PDB entry 7Y6F | electron microscopy, 2.70 A resolution | chains E and F of the 24 polymer chains in the assembly

Chain E (and F):
Protein: Bacterioferritin
Organism: Streptomyces coelicolor
Notes: chain F of this document is another copy of the same molecule, construct and numbering; everything in this record applies to it too
UniProtKB: Q9S2N0 (BFR_STRCO); residues 1-158 here = UniProt positions 1-158
Sequence (158 residues; each row starts with the number of its first residue):
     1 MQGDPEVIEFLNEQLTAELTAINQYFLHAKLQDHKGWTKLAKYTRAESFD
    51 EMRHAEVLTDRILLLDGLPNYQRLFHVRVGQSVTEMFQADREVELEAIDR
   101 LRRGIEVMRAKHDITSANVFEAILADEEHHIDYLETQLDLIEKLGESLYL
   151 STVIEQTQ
Not modelled in the structure: 158
Metal / ion sites: Fe2+: Glu-18, Glu-51, His-54, Glu-127; Fe ion: Glu-51, Glu-94, Glu-127
Small-molecule neighbours: heme (HEM): Leu-19, Ile-22, Phe-26, Phe-49, Met-52, Glu-56, Tyr-71
Curated features (UniProtKB/Swiss-Prot):
  - binding site (Fe cation): Glu-18, Glu-51, His-54, Glu-94, Glu-127, His-130
  - binding site (heme b): Met-52
From the paper describing this entry:
  - binding site for heme: Arg-45, Phe-49, Glu-56
  - Fe ion coordination: His-54
  - mutagenesis - K42A: decreased binding to Fe ion

How chain E and chain F interact:
Residue-residue contacts (26):
  Asn-23(E) / Tyr-71(F)
  Phe-26(E) / Glu-56(F)
  Phe-26(E) / Tyr-71(F)
  Lys-30(E) / Glu-56(F)  salt bridge
  Lys-30(E) / Asp-60(F)  salt bridge
  Lys-30(E) / Leu-63(F)
  Leu-31(E) / Leu-63(F)  hydrophobic
  His-34(E) / Leu-63(F)
  Arg-45(E) / Glu-56(F)  salt bridge
  Glu-56(E) / Lys-30(F)  salt bridge
  Glu-56(E) / Arg-45(F)  salt bridge
  Asp-60(E) / Lys-30(F)  salt bridge
  Leu-63(E) / Lys-30(F)
  Leu-63(E) / Leu-31(F)  hydrophobic
  Leu-63(E) / His-34(F)
  Tyr-71(E) / Asn-23(F)  hydrogen bond (backbone-side chain)
  Tyr-71(E) / Phe-26(F)
  Tyr-71(E) / Leu-27(F)  hydrophobic
  Gln-72(E) / Phe-75(F)  hydrogen bond (side chain-backbone)
  Gln-72(E) / His-76(F)
  Gln-72(E) / Val-77(F)  hydrogen bond (side chain-backbone)
  Leu-74(E) / Gln-72(F)
  Leu-74(E) / Leu-74(F)  hydrophobic
  Phe-75(E) / Gln-72(F)  hydrogen bond (backbone-side chain)
  His-76(E) / Gln-72(F)
  Val-77(E) / Gln-72(F)  hydrogen bond (backbone-side chain)
Interface residues without a listed pair, chain E (19 interface residues in all): Leu-27, Leu-64, Pro-69, Arg-73
Interface residues without a listed pair, chain F (18 interface residues in all): Leu-64, Pro-69

In short:
19 residues of chain E face 18 of chain F across their interface; the contacts include 5 hydrogen bonds and 6
salt bridges. Among the polar pairs are Lys-30(E)/Glu-56(F), Lys-30(E)/Asp-60(F) and Arg-45(E)/Glu-56(F). From
the paper: a binding site for heme at Arg-45(E), Phe-49(E) and Glu-56(E); K42A of chain E reduces binding to
Fe ion.
Chain E and chain F are both Bacterioferritin (Streptomyces coelicolor); the structure, Cryo-EM structure of
Apo form of ScBfr, was determined by electron microscopy, deposited together with 8JAX, 8JB0, 7Y6G, 7Y6P and
5XX9.
